2LE9 - chains C and D of the 4 polymer chains in the assembly; structure by solution NMR.

[Chain C]
Name: Protein S100-A13
Source organism: Homo sapiens
UniProtKB: Q99584 (S10AD_HUMAN); residue numbers follow UniProt; this construct covers 2-98
Chain sequence (97 residues; row label = number of the first residue in the row):
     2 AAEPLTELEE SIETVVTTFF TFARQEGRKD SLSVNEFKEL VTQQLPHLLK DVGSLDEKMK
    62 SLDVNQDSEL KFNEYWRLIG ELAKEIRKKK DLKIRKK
Swiss-Prot annotation at these positions:
  - binding site (Ca(2+)): Ser32, Glu37, Asp64, Asn66, Asp68, Glu70, Glu75
  - modified residue: Ser32 (Phosphoserine)

[Chain D]
Name: Advanced glycosylation end product-specific receptor
Source organism: Homo sapiens
UniProtKB: Q15109 (RAGE_HUMAN); residues 5-97 here correspond to UniProt positions 235-327 (UniProt number = residue number + 230)
Chain sequence (93 residues; numbered 5 to 97; the number before each row is that of its first residue):
     5 LEEVQLVVEP EGGAVAPGGT VTLTCEVPAQ PSPQIHWMKD GVPLPLPPSP VLILPEIGPQ
    65 DQGTYSCVAT HSSHGPQESR AVSISIIEPG EEG
Disulfides: Cys29-Cys71

[Chain C / chain D interface]
Contacting residue pairs - 30 pairs, chain C then chain D:
  Glu27(C) - Gln38(D)
  Glu27(C) - His40(D)
  Glu27(C) - Thr74(D)
  Gly28(C) - Thr74(D)
  Gly28(C) - Pro80(D)
  Arg29(C) - Ser77(D)
  Arg29(C) - His78(D)
  Arg29(C) - Gly79(D)
  Arg29(C) - Pro80(D)
  Ser34(C) - Val72(D)
  Ser34(C) - Pro80(D)
  Val35(C) - His40(D)
  Leu56(C) - Pro47(D)
  Asp57(C) - Met42(D)
  Asp57(C) - Asp44(D)
  Asp57(C) - Gly45(D)
  Asp57(C) - Val46(D)
  Met60(C) - Met42(D)
  Lys61(C) - Asp44(D)
  Lys61(C) - Glu82(D)
  Gln67(C) - Glu82(D)
  Gln67(C) - Ser83(D)
  Asp68(C) - Pro80(D)
  Asp68(C) - Gln81(D)
  Ser69(C) - Val72(D)
  Ser69(C) - Pro80(D)
  Ser69(C) - Glu82(D)
  Glu70(C) - Gly79(D)
  Glu70(C) - Pro80(D)
  Glu70(C) - Gln81(D)
Also at the interface, not in a pair above, chain C (14 interface residues in all): Asn36
Also at the interface, not in a pair above, chain D (17 interface residues in all): Lys43

[Summary]
Chain C and chain D form an interface of 14 and 17 residues respectively. From UniProt: 7 Ca2+-binding
residues on chain C.
Chain C is Protein S100-A13 and chain D is Advanced glycosylation end product-specific receptor, both from
Homo sapiens; the structure, RAGEC2-S100A13 tetrameric complex, was determined by solution NMR.
